Entry 6DY1 (X-ray diffraction, 3.00 A resolution); this record covers chains A and B.

Chain A:
Molecule: N-acylethanolamine acid amidase alpha-subunit
Organism: Oryctolagus cuniculus
Notes: EC 3.5.1.60
UniProt: G1T7U7 (G1T7U7_RABIT); the construct has insertions or renumbered stretches relative to UniProt, so the offset changes along the chain: 31-47 = UniProt 3-19; 49-127 = UniProt 20-98
Sequence (107 residues; each row starts with the number of its first residue):
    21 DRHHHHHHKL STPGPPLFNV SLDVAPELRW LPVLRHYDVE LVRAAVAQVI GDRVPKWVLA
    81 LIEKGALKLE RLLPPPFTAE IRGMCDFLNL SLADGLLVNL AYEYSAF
Unresolved in the structure: 21-32
Covalent attachments: N-acetylglucosamine (NAG) linked to Asn39, Asn109
Sequence notes: expression tag (21-30); insertion (48)
Residues lining bound ligands:
  - TON (2-{2-[4-(1,1,3,3-tetramethylbutyl)phenoxy]ethoxy}ethanol), molecule 1: Ala45, Glu47, Leu48, Leu51, Asp106
  - TON, molecule 2: Ile82, Leu89, Leu117, Leu120, Glu123, Tyr124, Phe127

Chain B:
Molecule: N-acylethanolamine acid amidase beta-subunit
Organism: Oryctolagus cuniculus
Notes: EC 3.5.1.60; fragment: CBAH domain residues 99-330
UniProt: G1T7U7 (G1T7U7_RABIT); residues 128-359 here correspond to UniProt positions 99-330 (UniProt number = residue number - 29)
Sequence (232 residues; row label = number of the first residue in the row):
   128 CTSIVAQDSR GHVYHGRNLD YPYGSILRKL TVDVQFLKNG QIAFTGTTFI GYVGLWTGQS
   188 PHKFTVSGDE RDRGWWWENL VAALFLRHSP ISWLLRTTLS EAESFEAAVY RLAKTPLIAD
   248 VYYIVGGTNP REGVVITRNR DGPADIWPLD PLKGVWFLVE TNYDHWKPAP EEDDRRTPAI
   308 KALNATGQAK LSLETLFQVL SVVPVYNNYT IYTTVMSAAS PDKYMTRIRN PS
Covalent attachments: N-acetylglucosamine (NAG) linked to Asn335
Residues lining bound ligands:
  - N-acetylglucosamine (NAG; 2-acetamido-2-deoxy-beta-D-glucopyranose): Gln162, Leu164, Gly167
  - TON (2-{2-[4-(1,1,3,3-tetramethylbutyl)phenoxy]ethoxy}ethanol): Trp203, Asn206, Leu207, Ala210, Leu211, Ile245

How chain A and chain B interact:
Residue-residue contacts - 78 pairs, chain A then chain B:
  Pro33(A) - Arg354(B)
  Gly34(A) - Thr353(B)
  Pro35(A) - Thr158(B)
  Pro35(A) - Asp160(B)
  Pro35(A) - Thr353(B)
  Pro35(A) - Ile355(B)  hydrophobic
  Pro36(A) - Thr158(B)
  Pro36(A) - Val159(B)
  Pro36(A) - Asp160(B)  hydrogen bond (backbone-backbone)
  Leu37(A) - Asp160(B)
  Leu37(A) - Gln162(B)
  Phe38(A) - Val159(B)  hydrophobic
  Phe38(A) - Asp160(B)  hydrogen bond (backbone-backbone)
  Phe38(A) - Val161(B)
  Phe38(A) - Gln162(B)  hydrogen bond (backbone-backbone)
  Asn39(A) - Gln162(B)  hydrogen bond
  Asn39(A) - Leu164(B)
  Val40(A) - Val161(B)  hydrophobic
  Val40(A) - Gln162(B)  hydrogen bond (backbone-backbone)
  Val40(A) - Phe163(B)
  Val40(A) - Leu164(B)  hydrogen bond (backbone-backbone)
  Leu42(A) - Phe163(B)  hydrophobic
  Leu42(A) - Leu164(B)  hydrogen bond (backbone-backbone)
  Leu42(A) - Lys165(B)
  Leu42(A) - Phe171(B)  hydrophobic
  Leu42(A) - Arg223(B)
  Asp43(A) - Lys165(B)
  Asp43(A) - Asn166(B)  hydrogen bond (side chain-backbone)
  Trp50(A) - Phe163(B)  hydrophobic
  Trp50(A) - Val180(B)
  Val53(A) - Ile177(B)  hydrophobic
  Leu54(A) - Ile177(B)  hydrophobic
  Tyr57(A) - Lys156(B)
  Tyr57(A) - Val159(B)
  Tyr57(A) - Ile177(B)
  Leu61(A) - Ile153(B)  hydrophobic
  Ala65(A) - Ile153(B)  hydrophobic
  Ala65(A) - Leu157(B)  hydrophobic
  Gln68(A) - Tyr150(B)
  Gln68(A) - Ile153(B)
  Asp72(A) - Tyr150(B)  hydrogen bond
  Arg73(A) - Tyr148(B)  hydrogen bond
  Arg73(A) - Tyr150(B)
  Arg91(A) - Arg214(B)  hydrogen bond (backbone-side chain)
  Leu92(A) - Leu211(B)
  Leu92(A) - Arg214(B)
  Pro94(A) - Trp220(B)
  Pro96(A) - Trp220(B)  hydrophobic
  Phe97(A) - Val180(B)  hydrophobic
  Phe97(A) - Trp220(B)  hydrophobic
  Glu100(A) - Val180(B)
  Glu100(A) - Arg223(B)  salt bridge
  Met104(A) - Gly178(B)
  Met104(A) - Val180(B)  hydrophobic
  Val118(A) - Tyr179(B)
  Asn119(A) - Gly178(B)  hydrogen bond (side chain-backbone)
  Asn119(A) - Tyr179(B)
  Asn119(A) - Val180(B)  hydrogen bond (side chain-backbone)
  Ala121(A) - Tyr148(B)
  Tyr122(A) - Trp183(B)  hydrophobic
  Tyr122(A) - Glu197(B)
  Tyr122(A) - Arg198(B)  hydrogen bond (side chain-backbone)
  Tyr122(A) - Ile218(B)  hydrophobic
  Tyr122(A) - Asp247(B)  hydrogen bond (side chain-backbone)
  Tyr122(A) - Val248(B)
  Glu123(A) - Asn206(B)  hydrogen bond (backbone-side chain)
  Glu123(A) - Pro217(B)
  Glu123(A) - Ile218(B)  hydrogen bond (side chain-backbone)
  Glu123(A) - Ile245(B)
  Ala126(A) - Asp199(B)
  Ala126(A) - Asn206(B)  hydrogen bond (backbone-side chain)
  Ala126(A) - Ala246(B)
  Ala126(A) - Arg267(B)
  Phe127(A) - Asp199(B)
  Phe127(A) - Arg200(B)
  Phe127(A) - Gly201(B)  hydrogen bond (backbone-backbone)
  Phe127(A) - Trp202(B)
  Phe127(A) - Trp203(B)  hydrophobic
Other interface residues (no listed pair), chain A (40 interface residues in all): Ser41, Arg49, Val62, Val69, Ile101, Leu120, Ser125
Other interface residues (no listed pair), chain B (49 interface residues in all): Ser152, Gly167, Thr175, Asp196, Ala210, Ser219, Ser227

Summary:
40 residues of chain A and 49 residues of chain B are in contact; the contacts include 19 hydrogen bonds and 1
salt bridge. Polar contacts include Glu100(A)-Arg223(B), Asn39(A)-Gln162(B) and Asp43(A)-Asn166(B). One
compound TON molecule is bound between chain A and chain B.
Chain A is N-acylethanolamine acid amidase alpha-subunit and chain B is N-acylethanolamine acid amidase
beta-subunit, both from Oryctolagus cuniculus; the structure, Rabbit N-acylethanolamine-hydrolyzing acid
amidase (NAAA) with fatty acid (myristate), in presence of Triton X-100, was determined by X-ray diffraction
(same publication as 6DXX, 6DXY, 6DXZ, 6DY2 and 6DY3).
